1Z6A - chain A; structure by X-ray diffraction, 3.00 A resolution.

[Chain A]
Molecule: Helicase of the snf2/rad54 family
From: Sulfolobus solfataricus
UniProtKB: Q97XQ5 (Q97XQ5_SULSO); residues 431-789 carry their UniProt numbers (359 of 476 residues fall inside the UniProt entry; the rest is not from it)
Chain sequence (500 residues; numbered -12 to 906; 419 numbers in that range are skipped by the numbering (no residue carries them; nothing is unmodelled there); the number before each row is that of its first residue; numbers below 1 keep their minus sign (Met-12 is residue -12)):
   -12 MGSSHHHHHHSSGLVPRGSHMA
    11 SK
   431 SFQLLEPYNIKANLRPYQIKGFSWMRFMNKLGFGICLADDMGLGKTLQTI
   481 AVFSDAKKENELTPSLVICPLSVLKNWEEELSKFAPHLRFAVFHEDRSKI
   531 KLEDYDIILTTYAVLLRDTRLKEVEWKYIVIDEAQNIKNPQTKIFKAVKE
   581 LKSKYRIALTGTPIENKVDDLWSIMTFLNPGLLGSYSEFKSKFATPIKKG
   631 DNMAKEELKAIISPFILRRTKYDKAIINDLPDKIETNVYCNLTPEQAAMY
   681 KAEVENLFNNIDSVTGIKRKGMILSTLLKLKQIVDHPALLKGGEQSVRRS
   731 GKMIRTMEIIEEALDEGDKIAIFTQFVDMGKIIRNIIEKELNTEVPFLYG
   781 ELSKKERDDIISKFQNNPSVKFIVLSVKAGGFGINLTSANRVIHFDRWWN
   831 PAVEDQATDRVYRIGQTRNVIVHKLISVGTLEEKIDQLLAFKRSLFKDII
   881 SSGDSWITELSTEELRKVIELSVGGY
Disordered / not traced: -12 to 0, 830-834, 905-906
Sequence notes: expression tag (-12 to 9, 11-12)
Bound ions: Hg2+ site 1 near Cys466 (its only coordinating residue here); Hg2+ site 2: Cys499, Thr540; Hg2+ site 3: Lys732, Ser857
Reported in the primary citation:
  - catalytic residues: Glu563 (proposed by the authors, not directly observed)
  - mutagenesis - N569I, Q755A, K808E, R840E, R843E, V850G: decreased catalytic activity on DNA
  - mutagenesis - N569I: decreased binding to DNA
  - mutagenesis - E563Q: abolished catalytic activity on dsDNA
  - mutagenesis - R586W: unchanged catalytic activity (ATPase activity)

[In short]
Cys499 and Thr540 coordinate Hg2+ site 2. The Hg2+ site 3 is built by Lys732 and Ser857. From the paper: the
catalytic residue Glu563; N569I, Q755A and K808E, among others, reduce catalytic activity on DNA; 8
substitutions were tested in all.
Chain A is Helicase of the snf2/rad54 family (Sulfolobus solfataricus); the structure, Sulfolobus solfataricus
SWI2/SNF2 ATPase core domain, was determined by X-ray diffraction (same publication as 1Z63 and 1Z5Z).
